PDB entry 8SH2 | electron microscopy, 3.74 A resolution | chains C and A of the 12 polymer chains in the assembly

[Chain C (and A)]
Protein: Kelch domain-containing protein 2
From: Homo sapiens
Notes: chain A of this document is another copy of the same molecule, construct and numbering; everything in this record applies to it too
Reference sequence: Q9Y2U9 (KLDC2_HUMAN); residue numbers follow UniProt; this construct covers 2-406
Amino-acid sequence (412 residues; row label = number of the first residue in the row; numbers below 1 keep their minus sign (Gly-5 is residue -5)):
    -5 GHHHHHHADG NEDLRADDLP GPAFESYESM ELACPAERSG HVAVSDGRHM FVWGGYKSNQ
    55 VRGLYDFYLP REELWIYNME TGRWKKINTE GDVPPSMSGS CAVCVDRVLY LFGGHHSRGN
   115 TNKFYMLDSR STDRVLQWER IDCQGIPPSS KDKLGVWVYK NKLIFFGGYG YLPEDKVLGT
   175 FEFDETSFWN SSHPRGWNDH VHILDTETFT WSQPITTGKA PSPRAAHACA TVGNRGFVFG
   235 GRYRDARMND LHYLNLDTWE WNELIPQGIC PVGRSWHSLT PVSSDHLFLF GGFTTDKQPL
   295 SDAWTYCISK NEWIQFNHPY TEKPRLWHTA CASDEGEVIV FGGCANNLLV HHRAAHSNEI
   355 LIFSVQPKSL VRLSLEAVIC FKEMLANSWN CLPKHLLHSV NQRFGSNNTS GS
Disordered / not traced: -5 to 24, 382 (chain A: -5 to 23)
Sequence notes: expression tag (-5 to 1)
UniProt features mapped onto this chain:
  - mutagenesis: Lys147 (K147A: Strongly impaired ability to recognize truncated SELENOK or cleaved USP1 with a diglycine (Gly-Gly) at the C-terminus), Phe177 (F177A: Impairs oligomerization of KLHDC2-ELOB-ELOC complex; when associated with A-182 and A-183. Impairs oligomerization of KLHDC2-ELOB-ELOC complex; when associated with K-182 and A-183), Phe182 (F182A: Impairs oligomerization of KLHDC2-ELOB-ELOC complex; when associated with A-177 and A-183; F182K: Impairs oligomerization of KLHDC2-ELOB-ELOC complex; when associated with A-177 and A-183), Trp183 (W183A: Impairs oligomerization of KLHDC2-ELOB-ELOC complex; when associated with A-177 and A-182. Impairs oligomerization of KLHDC2-ELOB-ELOC complex; when associated with A-177 and K-182), Arg189 (R189A: Does not affect ability to recognize truncated SELENOK or cleaved USP1 with a diglycine (Gly-Gly) at the C-terminus), Arg236 (R236A: Does not affect ability to recognize truncated SELENOK with a diglycine (Gly-Gly) at the C-terminus. Abolished ability to recognize cleaved USP1 with a diglycine (Gly-Gly) at the C-terminus ...), Arg241 (R241A/L/E: Abolished ability to recognize truncated SELENOK or cleaved USP1 with a diglycine (Gly-Gly) at the C-terminus ...), Ser269 (S269A: Does not affect ability to recognize truncated SELENOK with a diglycine (Gly-Gly) at the C-terminus ...), Ile373 (I373R: Impairs oligomerization of KLHDC2-ELOB-ELOC complex), Asn401 to Ser406 (Abolishes oligomerization of KLHDC2-ELOB-ELOC complex), Gly405 to Ser406 (Abolishes oligomerization of KLHDC2-ELOB-ELOC complex), Ser406 (S406G: Promotes oligomerization of KLHDC2-ELOB-ELOC complex. Abolishes the activity of CRL2(KLHDC2) complex to ubiquitinate SELENOK)
Reported in the primary citation:
  - self-association interface (contacts with another copy of this molecule); pairs are residue here / residue on that copy: Glu74-Trp183, Asp127-Arg347, His346-Asp127, Phe375-Leu58 (hydrophobic contact), Lys376-Asn184, Glu377-His345 (hydrogen bond), Glu179, Thr180, Trp183, Ser400

[Interface between chain C and chain A]
Pairs across the interface (80; chain C residue first):
  Glu74(C) - Trp183(A)
  Thr75(C) - Trp183(A)
  Thr75(C) - Asn184(A)
  Gly76(C) - Trp183(A)
  Arg77(C) - Thr180(A)
  Arg77(C) - Trp183(A)
  Thr126(C) - Leu58(A)
  Thr126(C) - His346(A)  hydrogen bond (backbone-side chain)
  Asp127(C) - His346(A)  salt bridge
  Asp127(C) - Arg347(A)  salt bridge
  Val365(C) - Ser186(A)  hydrogen bond (backbone-side chain)
  Ser368(C) - Ser186(A)
  Leu369(C) - Phe182(A)
  Leu369(C) - Pro188(A)  hydrophobic
  Val372(C) - Phe177(A)  hydrophobic
  Val372(C) - Phe182(A)  hydrophobic
  Val372(C) - Pro188(A)  hydrophobic
  Ile373(C) - Phe182(A)  hydrophobic
  Lys376(C) - Leu166(A)
  Lys376(C) - Phe177(A)
  Leu379(C) - Leu166(A)
  Ala380(C) - Pro167(A)
  Ala380(C) - Asp169(A)
  Asn381(C) - Pro167(A)
  Asn381(C) - Glu168(A)
  Asn381(C) - Asp169(A)
  Asn381(C) - Lys170(A)  hydrogen bond
  Trp383(C) - Glu168(A)  hydrogen bond (backbone-backbone)
  Trp383(C) - Asp169(A)  hydrogen bond (backbone-side chain)
  Asn384(C) - Gly139(A)  hydrogen bond (side chain-backbone)
  Asn384(C) - Ile140(A)
  Asn384(C) - Pro141(A)
  Asn384(C) - Glu168(A)
  Asn384(C) - Asp169(A)  hydrogen bond
  Leu386(C) - Asn116(A)
  Leu386(C) - Lys117(A)
  Leu386(C) - Glu168(A)
  Pro387(C) - Lys117(A)
  Lys388(C) - Arg112(A)
  Lys388(C) - Lys117(A)
  Leu390(C) - Arg112(A)  hydrogen bond (backbone-side chain)
  Leu391(C) - Arg112(A)
  His392(C) - Arg112(A)
  Ser393(C) - Arg112(A)
  Val394(C) - Ser111(A)
  Val394(C) - Arg112(A)
  Arg397(C) - Ser185(A)
  Arg397(C) - Ser186(A)  hydrogen bond
  Arg397(C) - His187(A)  hydrogen bond
  Phe398(C) - Arg112(A)
  Phe398(C) - Gly113(A)
  Phe398(C) - Asn184(A)
  Phe398(C) - Ser185(A)
  Phe398(C) - His187(A)
  Ser400(C) - Asn184(A)
  Ser400(C) - His345(A)  hydrogen bond
  Asn401(C) - His109(A)
  Asn401(C) - Arg189(A)  hydrogen bond (backbone-side chain)
  Asn402(C) - Tyr50(A)  hydrogen bond
  Asn402(C) - Asp60(A)
  Asn402(C) - Tyr62(A)  hydrogen bond
  Asn402(C) - Ser92(A)
  Asn402(C) - His109(A)
  Thr403(C) - Tyr50(A)
  Thr403(C) - Leu342(A)
  Thr403(C) - His345(A)
  Ser404(C) - Tyr163(A)
  Ser404(C) - Asn184(A)  hydrogen bond
  Ser404(C) - Arg189(A)
  Gly405(C) - Tyr163(A)
  Gly405(C) - Asp178(A)
  Gly405(C) - Trp191(A)  hydrogen bond (backbone-side chain)
  Gly405(C) - Arg236(A)  hydrogen bond (backbone-side chain)
  Ser406(C) - Lys147(A)
  Ser406(C) - Ala220(A)
  Ser406(C) - Arg236(A)
  Ser406(C) - Arg241(A)  hydrogen bond (backbone-side chain)
  Ser406(C) - Ser269(A)
  Ser406(C) - Trp270(A)
  Ser406(C) - Leu343(A)
Also at the interface, not in a pair above, chain C (36 interface residues in all): Glu25, Met73
Also at the interface, not in a pair above, chain A (48 interface residues in all): Pro89, Ser144, Tyr165, Glu179, Asp239

[Overview]
The interface between chain C and chain A involves 36 residues on one side and 48 on the other, with 18
hydrogen bonds and 2 salt bridges. Among the polar pairs are Asp127(C)-His346(A), Asp127(C)-Arg347(A) and
Thr126(C)-His346(A). From UniProt: 15 mutagenesis sites on chain C. From the paper: a self-association
interface involving Glu74(C), Asp127(C) and Glu179(C) among others.
Both chains are Kelch domain-containing protein 2 (Homo sapiens). Entry 8SH2 (KLHDC2 in complex with EloB and
EloC) was determined by electron microscopy (same publication as 8SGF).
